PDB entry 9IZW | electron microscopy, 3.12 A resolution | chains B and D of the 4 polymer chains in the assembly

[Chain B (and D)]
Molecule: Methylmalonate-semialdehyde/malonate-semialdehyde dehydrogenase [acylating], mitochondrial
From: Homo sapiens
Notes: EC 1.2.1.27; chain D of this document is another copy of the same molecule, construct and numbering; everything in this record applies to it too
Reference sequence: Q02252 (MMSA_HUMAN); residues 2-503 here correspond to UniProt positions 34-535 (UniProt number = residue number + 32)
Amino-acid sequence (509 residues; each row starts with the number of its first residue):
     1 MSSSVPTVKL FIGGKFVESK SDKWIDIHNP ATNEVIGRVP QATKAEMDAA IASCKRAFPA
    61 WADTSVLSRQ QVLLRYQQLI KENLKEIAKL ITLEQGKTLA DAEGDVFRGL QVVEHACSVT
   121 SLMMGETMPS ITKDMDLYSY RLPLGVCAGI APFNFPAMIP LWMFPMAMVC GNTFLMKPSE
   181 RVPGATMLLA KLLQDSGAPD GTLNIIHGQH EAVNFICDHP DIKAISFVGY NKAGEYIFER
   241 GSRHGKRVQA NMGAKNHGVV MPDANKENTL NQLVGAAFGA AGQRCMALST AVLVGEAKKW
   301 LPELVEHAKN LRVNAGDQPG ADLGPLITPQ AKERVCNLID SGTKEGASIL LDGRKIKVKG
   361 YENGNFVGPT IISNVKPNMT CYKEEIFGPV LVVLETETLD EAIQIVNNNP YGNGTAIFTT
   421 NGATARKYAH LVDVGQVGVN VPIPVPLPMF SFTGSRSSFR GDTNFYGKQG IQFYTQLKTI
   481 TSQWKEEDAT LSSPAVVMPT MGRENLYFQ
Not modelled in the structure: 1-2, 502-509
Differences from the reference sequence: initiating methionine (1); engineered mutation Tyr-230 (Ser262 in Q02252); expression tag (504-509)
Curated features (UniProtKB/Swiss-Prot):
  - active site: Cys-285 (Nucleophile)
  - binding site (NAD(+)): Ala-151, Phe-153, Lys-177, Glu-180, Arg-181, Glu-385
  - modified residue: Lys-15 (N6-acetyllysine), Lys-20 (N6-acetyllysine), Lys-23 (N6-acetyllysine), Lys-44 (N6-acetyllysine), Lys-55 (N6-acetyllysine), Lys-85 (N6-acetyllysine), Lys-97 (N6-acetyllysine), Lys-266 (N6-acetyllysine), Lys-298 (N6-acetyllysine), Lys-299 (N6-acetyllysine), Lys-332 (N6-acetyllysine), Lys-344 (N6-acetyllysine), Ser-348 (Phosphoserine), Lys-359 (N6-succinyllysine), Lys-468 (N6-acetyllysine), Lys-485 (N6-succinyllysine)

[How chain B and chain D interact]
Contacting residue pairs - 21 pairs, chain B then chain D:
  Asp-63(B) with Ser-130(D)
  Met-124(B) with Glu-126(D); Thr-127(D); Met-128(D), hydrophobic
  Glu-126(B) with Met-124(D); Thr-127(D)
  Thr-127(B) with Met-124(D); Gly-125(D); Glu-126(D); Thr-127(D); Ser-139(D); Tyr-140(D)
  Met-128(B) with Met-124(D), hydrophobic
  Pro-129(B) with Met-123(D); Met-124(D)
  Ile-131(B) with Asp-63(D)
  Lys-133(B) with Asp-63(D)
  Ser-139(B) with Thr-127(D)
  Tyr-140(B) with Thr-127(D); Pro-129(D), hydrophobic; Tyr-138(D)
Also at the interface, not in a pair above, chain B (13 interface residues in all): Ala-62, Gly-125, Leu-142
Also at the interface, not in a pair above, chain D (14 interface residues in all): Asp-136, Arg-141

[Summary]
Chain B and chain D form an interface of 13 and 14 residues respectively. From UniProt: active-site residue
Cys-285(B) and 6 NAD+-binding residues on chain B.
Both chains are Methylmalonate-semialdehyde/malonate-semialdehyde dehydrogenase [acylating], mitochondrial
(Homo sapiens). Entry 9IZW (Cryo-EM structure of ALDH6A1-S262Y) was determined by electron microscopy (same
publication as 9IZU, 9IZV and 9IZX).
